3NVJ - chain A; structure by X-ray diffraction, 3.20 A resolution.

# Chain A
Molecule: Endoplasmic oxidoreductin-1
From: Saccharomyces cerevisiae
Notes: EC 1.8.4.-; fragment: residues in UNP 56-424
Reference sequence: Q03103 (ERO1_YEAST); numbering as in UniProt (aligned over 56-424)
Amino-acid sequence (393 residues; row label = number of the first residue in the row):
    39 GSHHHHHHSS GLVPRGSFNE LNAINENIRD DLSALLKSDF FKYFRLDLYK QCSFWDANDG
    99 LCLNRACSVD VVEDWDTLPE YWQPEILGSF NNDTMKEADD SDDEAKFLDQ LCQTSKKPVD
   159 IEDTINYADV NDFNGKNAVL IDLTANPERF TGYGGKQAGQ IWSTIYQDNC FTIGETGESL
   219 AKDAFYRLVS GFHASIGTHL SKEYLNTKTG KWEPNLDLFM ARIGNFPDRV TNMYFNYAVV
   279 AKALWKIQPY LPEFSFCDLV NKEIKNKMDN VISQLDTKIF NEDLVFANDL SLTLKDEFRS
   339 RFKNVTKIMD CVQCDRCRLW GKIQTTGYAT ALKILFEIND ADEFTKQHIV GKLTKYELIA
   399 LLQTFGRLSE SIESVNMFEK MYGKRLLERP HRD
Not modelled in the structure: 39-53, 155-174, 425-431
Differences from the reference sequence: expression tag (39-55, 425-431); engineered mutation Ala-143 (Cys in Q03103), Ala-166 (Cys in Q03103)
Cystine bridges: Cys-90/Cys-349, Cys-100/Cys-105, Cys-150/Cys-295, Cys-352/Cys-355
Residues lining bound ligands:
  - Cd2+ (CD): Glu-186, His-237, Glu-241, Arg-405, Glu-408
  - FAD (flavin-adenine dinucleotide): Asp-108, Glu-186, Arg-187, Phe-188, Thr-189, Gly-190, Tyr-191, Gly-192, Gly-193, Ala-196, Ile-199, Trp-200, Tyr-204, Tyr-224, Ser-228, His-231, Ala-232, Ile-234, Leu-238, Arg-260, Arg-267, Met-347, Val-350, Cys-355, Gly-359
Curated features (UniProtKB/Swiss-Prot):
  - active site: Cys-352 (Nucleophile), Cys-355
  - binding site (FAD): Arg-187, Thr-189, Trp-200, Ser-228, His-231, Arg-260
  - glycosylation (N-linked (GlcNAc...) asparagine): Asn-130, Asn-342
  - mutagenesis: Cys-90 (C90A: No effect), Cys-100 (C100A: Impairs the capture of mixed-disulfide with PDI1 thereby blocking its function. Loss of activity; when associated with A-105), Cys-105 (C105A: Loss of activity), Cys-150 (C150A: Loss of regulatory disulfide bond and strongly increased activity towards PDI; when associated with A-295), Cys-208 (C208A: No effect), Gly-229 (G229S: In ERO1-1; induces defective folding of disulfide proteins), His-231 (H231Y: In ERO1-2; induces defective folding of disulfide proteins), Cys-295 (C295A: Loss of regulatory disulfide bond and strongly increased activity towards PDI; when associated with A-150), Cys-349 (C349A: Does not affect activity but increases by twofold the amount of protein found in mixed disulfide with PDI1 or MPD2), Cys-352 (C352A: Loss of activity. Prevents its reoxidation thereby blocking its function), Cys-355 (C355A: Loss of activity. Prevents its reoxidation thereby blocking its function)
Reported in the primary citation:
  - mutagenesis - C143A/C166A: decreased expression
  - conformationally variable residues (loop rearrangement, order/disorder transition): Asp-137, Asp-138, Asp-140, Asp-141, Glu-142, Lys-154 to Asn-175
  - mutagenesis - C143A: increased catalytic activity
  - mutagenesis - C166A: unchanged catalytic activity

# Overview
Chain A binds flavin-adenine dinucleotide and Cd2+. From UniProt: active-site residues Cys-352 and Cys-355, 6
FAD-binding residues and 11 mutagenesis sites. The paper reports that C143A/C166A reduce expression;
conformational variability at Asp-137, Asp-138 and Asp-140 among others; 3 substitutions were tested in all.
Chain A is Endoplasmic oxidoreductin-1 (Saccharomyces cerevisiae); the structure, Crystal structure of the
C143A/C166A mutant of Ero1p, was determined by X-ray diffraction, deposited together with 3M31.
